Entry 8D3L (electron microscopy, 3.49 A resolution); this record covers chains E and H of the 10 polymer chains in the assembly.

[Chain E]
Protein: CRISPR-associated endonuclease Cas2
From: Alkalihalobacillus halodurans C-125
Notes: EC 3.1.-.-
UniProtKB: Q9KFX8 (CAS2_ALKHC); residue numbers follow UniProt; this construct covers 1-96
Amino-acid sequence (98 residues; row label = number of the first residue in the row; numbers below 1 keep their minus sign (Gly-1 is residue -1)):
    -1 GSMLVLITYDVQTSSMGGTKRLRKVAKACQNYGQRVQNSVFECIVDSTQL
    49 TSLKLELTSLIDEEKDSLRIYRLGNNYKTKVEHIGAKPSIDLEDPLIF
Sequence notes: expression tag (-1 to 0)
UniProt features mapped onto this chain:
  - binding site (Mg(2+)): Asp8
  - mutagenesis: Asp8 (D8N: Loss of dsDNase activity)
From the paper describing this entry:
  - mutagenesis - T46A/T49A/L53A/T56A/S57A: unchanged catalytic activity

[Chain H]
Molecule: PAM/PAM strand 1
Sequence (32 nucleotides; row label = number of the first residue in the row):
     1 CGTAGCTGAGGACCACCAGAACTTTTTTGAAT
Metal / ion sites: Mn2+: DG29 (shared with 2 residues of chain I)

[Interface between chain E and chain H]
Pairs across the interface (16; chain E residue first):
  Tyr7(E) with DC13(H), phosphate contact; DC14(H), hydrogen bond to the phosphate
  Asp8(E) with DC13(H), phosphate contact
  Val9(E) with DA12(H), sugar contact; DC13(H), hydrogen bond to the phosphate
  Gln10(E) with DA12(H), phosphate contact
  Thr11(E) with DG11(H), sugar contact; DA12(H), hydrogen bond to the phosphate
  Ser12(E) with DG11(H), sugar contact; DA12(H), hydrogen bond to the phosphate
  Leu20(E) with DC13(H), phosphate contact; DC14(H), phosphate contact
  Arg33(E) with DC14(H), salt bridge to the phosphate
  Asn36(E) with DC14(H), sugar contact
  Ser37(E) with DC13(H), hydrogen bond to the phosphate; DC14(H), hydrogen bond to the phosphate
Also at the interface, not in a pair above, chain E (12 interface residues in all): Ala24, Phe39

[Summary]
Chain E and chain H form an interface of 12 and 4 residues respectively; the contacts include 6 hydrogen bonds
and 1 salt bridge. Among the polar pairs are Tyr7(E)-DC14(H), Val9(E)-DC13(H) and Thr11(E)-DA12(H). UniProt
lists Mg2+-binding residue Asp8(E) and one mutagenesis site on chain E. From the paper:
T46A/T49A/L53A/T56A/S57A of chain E leave catalytic activity unchanged.
Here chain E is CRISPR-associated endonuclease Cas2 (Alkalihalobacillus halodurans C-125) and chain H is
PAM/PAM strand 1. Entry 8D3L (Type I-C Cas4-Cas1-Cas2 complex bound to a PAM/PAM prespacer) was determined by
electron microscopy together with 8D3M, 8D3P and 8D3Q from the same study.
